PDB entry 6EOZ | X-ray diffraction, 1.55 A resolution | chain A

Chain A:
Protein: Iron/alpha-ketoglutarate-dependent dioxygenase asqJ
Organism: Emericella nidulans (strain FGSC A4 / ATCC 38163 / CBS 112.46 / NRRL 194 / M139)
Notes: EC 1.14.-.-
Reference sequence: Q5AR53 (ASQJ_EMENI); residues 2-308 here correspond to UniProt positions 110-416 (UniProt number = residue number + 108)
Amino-acid sequence (308 residues; numbered 1 to 308; the number before each row is that of its first residue):
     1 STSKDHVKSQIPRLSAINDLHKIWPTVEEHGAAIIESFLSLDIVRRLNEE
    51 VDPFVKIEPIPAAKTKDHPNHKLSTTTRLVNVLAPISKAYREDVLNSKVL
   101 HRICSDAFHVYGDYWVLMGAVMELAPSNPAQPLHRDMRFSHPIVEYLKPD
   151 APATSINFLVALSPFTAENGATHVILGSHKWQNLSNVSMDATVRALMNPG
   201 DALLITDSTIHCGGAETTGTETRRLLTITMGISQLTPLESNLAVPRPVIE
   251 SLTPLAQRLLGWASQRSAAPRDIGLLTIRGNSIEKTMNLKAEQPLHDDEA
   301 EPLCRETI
Not modelled in the structure: 1-7, 296-308
Sequence notes: expression tag (1); engineered mutation K72 (Val180 in Q5AR53)
Bound ions: Ni2+: H134, D136, H211 (together with 2-oxoglutaric acid)
Ligand contacts:
  - cyclopeptin (58K): N70, K72, L73, L79, M118, M122, Q131, P132, H134, R135, D136, M137, R138, F139, N157, T227, T229, I273
  - 2-oxoglutaric acid (AKG): L73, M122, L124, Q131, H134, D136, L159, F165, T172, H211, C212, G213, R223, L225
Swiss-Prot annotation at these positions:
  - binding site (Fe cation): H134, D136, H211
What the authors report for this chain:
  - mutagenesis - V72K, F139I: unchanged catalytic activity on cyclopeptin
  - mutagenesis - V72K: unchanged catalytic activity on 1d

Summary:
Bound to chain A: 2-oxoglutaric acid and cyclopeptin. H134, D136 and H211 form the Ni2+ site. Curated
annotation (UniProt) lists 3 Fe cation-binding residues. From the paper: V72K and F139I leave catalytic
activity on cyclopeptin unchanged; V72K leaves catalytic activity on 1d unchanged.
Chain A is Iron/alpha-ketoglutarate-dependent dioxygenase asqJ (Emericella nidulans (strain FGSC A4 / ATCC
38163 / CBS 112.46 / NRRL 194 / M139)); the structure, Fe(II)/(alpha)ketoglutarate-dependent dioxygenase
AsqJ_V72K mutant in complex with cyclopeptin (1b), was determined by X-ray diffraction (same publication as
5OA4, 5OA7 and 5OA8).
